8X2Y - chains F and J of the 14 polymer chains in the assembly; structure by electron microscopy, 4.10 A resolution (low resolution: residue-level contacts below are approximate; hydrogen-bond / salt-bridge calls are withheld).

Chain F:
Name: Histone H4
Source organism: Saccharomyces cerevisiae
UniProt: A0A6A5Q1V3 (A0A6A5Q1V3_YEASX); residues 0-101 here correspond to UniProt positions 1-102 (UniProt number = residue number + 1)
Chain sequence (102 residues; each row starts with the number of its first residue; numbering starts at 0):
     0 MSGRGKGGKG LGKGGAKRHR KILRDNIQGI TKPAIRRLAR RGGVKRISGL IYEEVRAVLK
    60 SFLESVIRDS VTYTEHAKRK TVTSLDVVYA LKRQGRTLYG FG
Unresolved in the structure: 0-23

Chain J:
Molecule: 146-nt DNA strand
Source organism: Saccharomyces cerevisiae
Sequence (146 nucleotides; each row starts with the number of its first residue):
   147 ATCAATATCC ACCTGCAGAT TCTACCAAAA GTGTATTTGG AAACTGCTCC ATCAAAAGGC
   207 ATGTTCAGCG GAATTCCGCT GAACATGCCT TTTGATGGAG CAGTTTCCAA ATACACTTTT
   267 GGTAGAATCT GCAGGTGGAT ATTGAT

Interface between chain F and chain J:
Residue-residue contacts - 4 pairs, chain F then chain J:
  Lys31(F) - DA207(J)
  Pro32(F) - DA207(J)
  Pro32(F) - DT208(J)
  Arg45(F) - DG216(J)
Other interface residues (no listed pair), chain F (4 interface residues in all): Thr80
Other interface residues (no listed pair), chain J (5 interface residues in all): DC196, DG214

Overview:
4 residues of chain F and 5 residues of chain J are in contact.
Chain F is Histone H4 and chain J is a 146-nt DNA strand, both from Saccharomyces cerevisiae; the structure,
The class1 of piccolo NuA4 bound to the H2A.Z nucleosome complex at harboring state, was determined by
electron microscopy (same publication as 8X2X, 8X2Z, 8X30, 8X31 and 8X32).
